2IE0 - chain A; structure by X-ray diffraction, 2.20 A resolution.

== Chain A ==
Name: Enoyl-[acyl-carrier-protein] reductase [NADH]
Source organism: Mycobacterium tuberculosis
Notes: EC 1.3.1.9
UniProtKB: P0A5Y6 (INHA_MYCTU); numbering as in UniProt (aligned over 2-269)
Sequence (268 residues; row label = number of the first residue in the row):
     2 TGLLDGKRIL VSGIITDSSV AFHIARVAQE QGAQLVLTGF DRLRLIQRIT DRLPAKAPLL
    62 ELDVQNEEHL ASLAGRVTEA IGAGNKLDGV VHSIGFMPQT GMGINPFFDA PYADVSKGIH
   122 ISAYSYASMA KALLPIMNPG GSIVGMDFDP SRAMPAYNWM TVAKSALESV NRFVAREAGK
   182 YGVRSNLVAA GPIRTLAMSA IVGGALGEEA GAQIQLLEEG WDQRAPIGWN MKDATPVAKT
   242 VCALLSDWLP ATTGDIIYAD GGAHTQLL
Sequence notes: engineered mutation Val21 (Ile in P0A5Y6)
Residues lining bound ligands: NADH-INH (ZID; isonicotinic-acetyl-nicotinamide-adenine dinucleotide): Gly14, Ile15, Ile16, Ser20, Val21, Ala22, Phe41, Leu63, Asp64, Val65, Gln66, Ser94, Ile95, Gly96, Phe97, Ile122, Met147, Asp148, Phe149, Met155, Tyr158, Lys165, Ala191, Gly192, Pro193, Ile194, Thr196, Met199, Leu218, Trp222

== In short ==
Bound to chain A: NADH-INH.
Chain A is Enoyl-[acyl-carrier-protein] reductase [NADH] (Mycobacterium tuberculosis); the structure, Crystal
Structure of Isoniazid-resistant I21V Enoyl-ACP(COA) Reductase Mutant Enzyme From MYCOBACTERIUM TUBERCULOSIS
in Complex with NADH-INH, was determined by X-ray diffraction together with 2IDZ, 2IEB and 2IED from the same
study.
